Entry 4B1G (X-ray diffraction, 1.83 A resolution); this record covers chain A.

== Chain A ==
Name: Poly(adp-ribose) glycohydrolase
Organism: Homo sapiens
Notes: EC 3.2.1.143; fragment: catalytic domain, residues 448-976
UniProtKB: Q86W56 (PARG_HUMAN); residues 448-976 here = UniProt positions 448-976
Sequence (531 residues; row label = number of the first residue in the row):
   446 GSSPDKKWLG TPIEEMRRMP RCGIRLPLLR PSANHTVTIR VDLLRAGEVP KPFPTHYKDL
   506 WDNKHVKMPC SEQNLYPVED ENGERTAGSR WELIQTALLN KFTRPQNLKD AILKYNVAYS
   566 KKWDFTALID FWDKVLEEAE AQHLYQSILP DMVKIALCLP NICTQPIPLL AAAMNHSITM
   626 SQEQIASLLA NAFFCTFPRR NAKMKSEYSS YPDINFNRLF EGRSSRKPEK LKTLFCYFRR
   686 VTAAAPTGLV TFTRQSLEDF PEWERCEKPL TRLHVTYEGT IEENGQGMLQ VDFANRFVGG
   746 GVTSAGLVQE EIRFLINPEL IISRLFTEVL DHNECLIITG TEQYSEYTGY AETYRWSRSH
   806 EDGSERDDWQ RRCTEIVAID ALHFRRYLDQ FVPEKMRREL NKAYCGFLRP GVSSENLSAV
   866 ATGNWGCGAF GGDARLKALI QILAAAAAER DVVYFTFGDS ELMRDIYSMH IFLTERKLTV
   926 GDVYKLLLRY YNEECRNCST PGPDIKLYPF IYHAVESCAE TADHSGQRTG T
Not modelled in the structure: 446-450, 524-529, 648-650, 944-947, 963-976
Covalently attached groups: (2S,3S)-1,4-dimercaptobutane-2,3-diol (DTV) linked to Cys603
Modified residues: Mse461, Mse464, Mse513, Mse597, Mse619, Mse625, Mse733, Mse841, Mse908, Mse914 (selenomethionine; parent Met); Mse649 (selenomethionine)
Sequence notes: expression tag (446-447); engineered mutation Ala616 (Lys in Q86W56), Ala617 (Gln in Q86W56), Ala618 (Lys in Q86W56), Ala688 (Glu in Q86W56), Ala689 (Lys in Q86W56), Ala690 (Lys in Q86W56)
Small-molecule neighbours: (2S,3S)-1,4-dimercaptobutane-2,3-diol (DTV): Gln540, Leu544, Lys599, Leu602, Asn606
Curated features (UniProtKB/Swiss-Prot):
  - active site: Asp737, Glu755, Glu756
  - binding site (substrate): Ile726, Glu727, Asn740, Gln754, Tyr795, Asn869 to Ala874
  - modified residue: Ser448 (Phosphoserine)
  - mutagenesis: Asn740 (N740A: Reduced poly(ADP-ribose) glycohydrolase activity), Glu755 (E755A: Abolished poly(ADP-ribose) glycohydrolase activity), Glu756 (E756A: Abolished poly(ADP-ribose) glycohydrolase activity; E756N: Reduces hydrolase activity), Ala874 (A874W: Reduced poly(ADP-ribose) glycohydrolase activity), Phe875 (F875A: Abolished poly(ADP-ribose) glycohydrolase activity)
What the authors report for this chain:
  - catalytic residues: Asp737 (proposed by the authors, not directly observed)
  - mutagenesis - K616A/Q617A/K618A/E688A/K689A/K690A: unchanged catalytic activity

== In short ==
(2S,3S)-1,4-dimercaptobutane-2,3-diol is covalently linked to Cys603. From UniProt: 3 active-site residues, 11
substrate-binding residues and 5 mutagenesis sites. The paper reports the catalytic residue Asp737;
K616A/Q617A/K618A/E688A/K689A/K690A leave catalytic activity unchanged.
Chain A is Poly(adp-ribose) glycohydrolase (Homo sapiens); the structure, Structure of unliganded human PARG
catalytic domain, was determined by X-ray diffraction (same publication as 4B1H, 4B1I, 4B1J and 4A0D).
